7ZVY - chains A and G; structure by X-ray diffraction, 2.16 A resolution.

== Chain A ==
Molecule: Cupin_2 domain-containing protein
Source organism: Thermococcus kodakarensis
UniProtKB: Q5JD98 (Q5JD98_THEKO); residue numbers follow UniProt; this construct covers 1-113
Amino-acid sequence (116 residues; numbered 1 to 116; the number before each row is that of its first residue):
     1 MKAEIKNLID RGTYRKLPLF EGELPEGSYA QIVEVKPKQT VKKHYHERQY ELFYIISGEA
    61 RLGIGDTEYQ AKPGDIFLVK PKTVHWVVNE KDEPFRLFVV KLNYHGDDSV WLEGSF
Unresolved in the structure: 113-116
Differences from the reference sequence: expression tag (114-116)
Metal / ion sites: Zn2+: H46, E51, H85
From the paper describing this entry:
  - Zn2+ coordination: H44, H46, E51, H85

== Chain G ==
Molecule: Cupin_2 domain-containing protein
Source organism: Thermococcus kodakarensis
UniProtKB: Q5JD98 (Q5JD98_THEKO); residue numbers follow UniProt; this construct covers 12-113
Amino-acid sequence (105 residues; row label = number of the first residue in the row):
    12 GTYRKLPLFE GELPEGSYAQ IVEVKPKQTV KKHYHERQYE LFYIISGEAR LGIGDTEYQA
    72 KPGDIFLVKP KTVHWVVNEK DEPFRLFVVK LNYHGDDSVW LEGSF
Unresolved in the structure: 113-116
Differences from the reference sequence: expression tag (114-116)

== Interface between chain A and chain G ==
Pairs across the interface (39):
  M1(A) with I64(G); T67(G); Y69(G), hydrogen bond; F77(G); L78(G), hydrogen bond (backbone-backbone)
  K2(A) with Y69(G), hydrogen bond (backbone-side chain); D75(G); I76(G); F77(G)
  A3(A) with I76(G), hydrogen bond (backbone-backbone)
  L19(A) with I76(G), hydrophobic
  F20(A) with L52(G), hydrophobic; I76(G), hydrophobic; F77(G); L78(G)
  E23(A) with Y50(G); L78(G); K80(G), hydrogen bond (backbone-side chain)
  L24(A) with L78(G), hydrophobic
  P25(A) with Y50(G); L102(G), hydrophobic
  S28(A) with L102(G)
  I32(A) with I76(G), hydrophobic
  Y50(A) with E23(G); P25(G)
  L52(A) with A30(G), hydrophobic
  Y54(A) with Y54(G), hydrophobic; I56(G)
  I56(A) with Y54(G)
  I76(A) with I32(G), hydrophobic
  F77(A) with F20(G)
  L78(A) with F20(G), hydrophobic; E23(G)
  K80(A) with E23(G)
  F98(A) with Y54(G), hydrophobic; I76(G), hydrophobic
  L102(A) with L24(G), hydrophobic; P25(G), hydrophobic; S28(G)
Also at the interface, not in a pair above, chain A (22 interface residues in all): A30, V100
Also at the interface, not in a pair above, chain G (24 interface residues in all): L19, G65, F98, V100

== Overview ==
22 residues of chain A face 24 of chain G across their interface; the contacts include 5 hydrogen bonds. Among
the polar pairs are M1(A)-Y69(G), K2(A)-Y69(G) and E23(A)-K80(G). H46(A), E51(A) and H85(A) coordinate Zn2+.
The paper reports Zn2+ coordination by H44(A), H46(A) and E51(A) among others.
Chain A is Cupin_2 domain-containing protein and chain G is Cupin_2 domain-containing protein, both from
Thermococcus kodakarensis; the structure, Thermococcus kadokarensis phosphomannose isomerase, was determined
by X-ray diffraction together with 7ZVM from the same study.
